Entry 7MZY (X-ray diffraction, 1.50 A resolution); this record covers chains A and B.

Chain A (and B):
Molecule: ALK tyrosine kinase receptor
Organism: Homo sapiens
Notes: EC 2.7.10.1; fragment: Ligand binding region, residues 673-986; chain B of this document is another copy of the same molecule, construct and numbering; everything in this record applies to it too
Reference sequence: Q9UM73 (ALK_HUMAN); residues 673-986 here = UniProt positions 673-986
Chain sequence (315 residues; each row starts with the number of its first residue):
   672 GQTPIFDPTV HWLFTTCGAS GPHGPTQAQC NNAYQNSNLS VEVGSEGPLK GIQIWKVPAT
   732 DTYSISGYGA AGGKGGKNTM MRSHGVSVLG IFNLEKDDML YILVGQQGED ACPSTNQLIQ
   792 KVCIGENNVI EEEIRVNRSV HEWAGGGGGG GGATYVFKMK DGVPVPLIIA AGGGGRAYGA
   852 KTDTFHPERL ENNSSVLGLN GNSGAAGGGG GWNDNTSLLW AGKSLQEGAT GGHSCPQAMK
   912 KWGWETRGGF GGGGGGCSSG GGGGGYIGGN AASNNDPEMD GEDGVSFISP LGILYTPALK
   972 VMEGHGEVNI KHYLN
Disordered / not traced: 672-676, 749-750, 986 (chain B: 672-679, 852-856)
Construct notes: expression tag (672)
Disulfides: Cys688-Cys701, Cys783-Cys794, Cys906-Cys928
Curated features (UniProtKB/Swiss-Prot):
  - glycosylation (N-linked (GlcNAc...) asparagine): Asn709, Asn808, Asn863, Asn864, Asn886, Asn986
  - natural variant: Ala877 (A877S: In an ovarian serous carcinoma sample)
  - mutagenesis: Glu859 (E859A: Slightly decreased autophosphorylation. Decreased autophosphorylation and subsequent activation; when associated with A-974), Tyr966 (Y966A: Slightly decreased autophosphorylation. Strongly reduced autophosphorylation and subsequent activation; when associated with A-994), Glu974 (E974A: Slightly decreased autophosphorylation. Decreased autophosphorylation and subsequent activation; when associated with A-859)
What the authors report for this chain:
  - mutagenesis - T686A/N787A/Q788A/I795A (5-fold): decreased binding to ALKAL22M

Interface between chain A and chain B:
Contacting residue pairs - 31 pairs, chain A then chain B:
  Met752(A) with Leu985(B), hydrophobic; Asn986(B)
  Arg753(A) with Asn986(B)
  Ser754(A) with Asn986(B), hydrogen bond (side chain-backbone)
  His755(A) with Leu985(B); Asn986(B), hydrogen bond (side chain-backbone)
  Val757(A) with Tyr966(B)
  Arg847(A) with Asn986(B), hydrogen bond
  Asp854(A) with Asn986(B)
  Phe856(A) with Ile762(B), hydrophobic; Ile964(B), hydrophobic; Tyr984(B)
  Pro858(A) with Tyr966(B)
  Glu859(A) with Tyr966(B), hydrogen bond (backbone-backbone); Thr967(B), hydrogen bond (backbone-side chain); Pro968(B)
  Leu861(A) with Leu970(B), hydrophobic
  Leu965(A) with Leu970(B), hydrophobic; Val972(B)
  Tyr966(A) with Val972(B)
  Thr967(A) with Val972(B)
  Pro968(A) with Tyr739(B); Ser758(B); Leu760(B), hydrophobic
  Ala969(A) with Tyr966(B), hydrogen bond (backbone-side chain)
  Leu970(A) with Leu760(B), hydrophobic; Tyr966(B)
  Lys971(A) with Tyr966(B), hydrogen bond (backbone-side chain); Leu985(B); Asn986(B), hydrogen bond (side chain-backbone)
  Met973(A) with Leu985(B)
Also at the interface, not in a pair above, chain A (20 interface residues in all): Val972
Also at the interface, not in a pair above, chain B (14 interface residues in all): Leu965

In short:
20 residues of chain A and 14 residues of chain B are in contact; the contacts include 8 hydrogen bonds. Polar
pairs include Ser754(A)-Asn986(B), His755(A)-Asn986(B) and Arg847(A)-Asn986(B). Curated annotation (UniProt)
lists 3 mutagenesis sites on chain A. The paper reports that T686A/N787A/Q788A/I795A of chain A reduce binding
to ALKAL22M.
Chain A and chain B are both ALK tyrosine kinase receptor (Homo sapiens); the structure, Anaplastic lymphoma
kinase (ALK) extracellular fragment of ligand binding region 673-986, was determined by X-ray diffraction
(same publication as 7N00).
